PDB entry 8WIE | X-ray diffraction, 2.30 A resolution | chains F and B of the 6 polymer chains in the assembly

# Chain F (and B)
Protein: Peptide 10-1, Ferritin heavy chain
From: Homo sapiens
Notes: chain B of this document is another copy of the same molecule, construct and numbering; everything in this record applies to it too
UniProtKB: P02794 (FRIH_HUMAN); residue numbers follow UniProt; this construct covers 1-177
Sequence (200 residues; row label = number of the first residue in the row; numbers below 1 keep their minus sign (Asn-22 is residue -22)):
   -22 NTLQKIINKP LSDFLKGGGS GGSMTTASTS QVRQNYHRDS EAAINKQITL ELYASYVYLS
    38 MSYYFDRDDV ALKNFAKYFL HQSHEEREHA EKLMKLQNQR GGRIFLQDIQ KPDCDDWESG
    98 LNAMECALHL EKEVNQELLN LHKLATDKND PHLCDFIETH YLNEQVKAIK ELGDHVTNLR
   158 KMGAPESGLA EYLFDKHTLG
Not modelled in the structure: -7 to 5 (chain B: -6 to 5)
Construct notes: engineered mutation Arg15 (Gln in P02794), Lys23 (Arg in P02794), Thr26 (Asn in P02794), Gln87 (Lys in P02794), Glu110 (Asn in P02794), Glu114 (Ser in P02794), Asn117 (Glu in P02794)
Curated features (UniProtKB/Swiss-Prot):
  - binding site (Fe cation): Glu28, Glu63, His66, Glu108, Gln142
  - modified residue: Met1 (N-acetylmethionine), Thr2 (N-acetylthreonine)
  - mutagenesis: Glu28 (E28A: Reduces iron binding and oxidation rate; when associated with Q-87), Glu108 (E108A: No effect on iron binding but the oxidation rate is severely reduced; when associated with Q-87)

# How chain F and chain B interact
Contacting residue pairs (26; chain F residue first):
  Leu105(F) - Gln8(B)
  Lys109(F) - Gln8(B)  hydrogen bond (side chain-backbone)
  Lys109(F) - Val9(B)
  Lys109(F) - Arg10(B)  hydrogen bond (side chain-backbone)
  Lys109(F) - Gln11(B)  hydrogen bond (backbone-side chain)
  Asn112(F) - Gln11(B)  hydrogen bond
  Gln113(F) - Gln11(B)  hydrogen bond
  Leu116(F) - Asn12(B)
  Leu116(F) - Pro128(B)  hydrophobic
  His119(F) - Pro128(B)
  Lys120(F) - Asn126(B)  hydrogen bond
  Glu135(F) - Asp132(B)
  Glu135(F) - Glu135(B)
  Leu139(F) - Pro128(B)  hydrophobic
  Leu139(F) - His129(B)
  Asn140(F) - His129(B)  hydrogen bond
  Val143(F) - Gln76(B)
  Val143(F) - His129(B)
  Lys144(F) - Gln76(B)
  Ile146(F) - Val9(B)
  Ile146(F) - Gln11(B)
  Lys147(F) - Asn75(B)
  Gly150(F) - Gln8(B)  hydrogen bond (backbone-side chain)
  Val153(F) - Gln8(B)
  Thr154(F) - Gln8(B)  hydrogen bond
  Arg157(F) - Gln8(B)
Also at the interface, not in a pair above, chain B (13 interface residues in all): Arg77

# Overview
Chain F and chain B form an interface of 18 and 13 residues respectively; the contacts include 9 hydrogen
bonds. Polar contacts include Lys109(F)-Gln8(B), Lys109(F)-Arg10(B) and Lys109(F)-Gln11(B). Curated annotation
(UniProt) lists 5 Fe cation-binding residues and 2 mutagenesis sites on chain F.
Chain F and chain B are both Peptide 10-1, Ferritin heavy chain (Homo sapiens); the structure, Peptide
10-1/FTH1-1 Complex, was determined by X-ray diffraction together with 8WIQ and 8WJF from the same study.
